6OQA - chains B and D of the 4 polymer chains in the assembly; structure by X-ray diffraction, 2.20 A resolution.

# Chain B
Name: Peptidyl-prolyl cis-trans isomerase FKBP1A
Notes: EC 5.2.1.8
UniProt: P62942 (FKB1A_HUMAN); numbering as in UniProt (aligned over 1-108)
Amino-acid sequence (108 residues; each row starts with the number of its first residue):
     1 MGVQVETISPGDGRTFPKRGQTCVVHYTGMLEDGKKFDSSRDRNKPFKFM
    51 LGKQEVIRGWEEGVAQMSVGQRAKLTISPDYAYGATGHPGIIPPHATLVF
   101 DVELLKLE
Not modelled in the structure: 1
Small-molecule neighbours:
  - 60Z ((3R,4E,7E,10R,11S,12R,13S,16R,17R,24aS)-11,17-dihydroxy-10,12,16-trimethyl-3-[(2R)-1-phenylbutan-2-yl]-6,9,10,11,12,13,14,15,16,17,22,23,24,24a-tetradecahydro-3H-13,17-epoxypyrido[2,1-c][1,4]oxazacyclohenicosine-1,18,19(21H)-trione): Tyr27, Phe37, Asp38, Arg43, Phe47, Gln54, Glu55, Val56, Ile57, Trp60, Tyr83, His88, Ile91, Ile92, Phe100
  - PE8 (3,6,9,12,15,18,21-heptaoxatricosane-1,23-diol): Pro79, Asp80, Ala82, Tyr83, Gly84, Thr86, Gly87, His88
Curated features (UniProtKB/Swiss-Prot):
  - modified residue: Lys53 (N6-acetyllysine)

# Chain D
Name: Centrosome-associated protein CEP250
Organism: Homo sapiens
UniProt: Q9BV73 (CP250_HUMAN), isoform Q9BV73-2; residues 2134-2231 here correspond to UniProt positions 2078-2175 (UniProt number = residue number - 56)
Amino-acid sequence (98 residues; each row starts with the number of its first residue):
  2134 MEEQSLKLDSLEPRLQRELERLQAALRQTEAREIEWREKAQDLALSLAQT
  2184 KASVSSLQEVAMFLQASVLERDSEQQRLQDELELTRRALEKERLHSPG
Not modelled in the structure: 2134-2145, 2229-2231
Ion coordination: Mg2+: Gln2209, Gln2212 (together with triethylene glycol)
Small-molecule neighbours:
  - 60Z ((3R,4E,7E,10R,11S,12R,13S,16R,17R,24aS)-11,17-dihydroxy-10,12,16-trimethyl-3-[(2R)-1-phenylbutan-2-yl]-6,9,10,11,12,13,14,15,16,17,22,23,24,24a-tetradecahydro-3H-13,17-epoxypyrido[2,1-c][1,4]oxazacyclohenicosine-1,18,19(21H)-trione), molecule 1: Leu2190, Val2193, Phe2196, Leu2197
  - 60Z, molecule 2: Gln2191, Ala2194, Met2195, Gln2198
  - PE8 (3,6,9,12,15,18,21-heptaoxatricosane-1,23-diol), molecule 1: Glu2192, Met2195, Phe2196, Ala2199
  - PE8, molecule 2: Glu2192, Val2193, Phe2196
From the paper describing this entry:
  - binding site for 60Z: Leu2190, Gln2191, Val2193, Ala2194, Met2195, Phe2196, Leu2197, Gln2198

# Interface between chain B and chain D
Residue-residue contacts (10; chain B residue first):
  Lys53(B) - Arg2204(D)  hydrogen bond (backbone-side chain)
  Glu55(B) - Arg2204(D)
  His88(B) - Ser2189(D)
  Pro89(B) - Ala2185(D)
  Pro89(B) - Ser2186(D)  hydrogen bond (backbone-backbone)
  Pro89(B) - Ser2189(D)  hydrogen bond (backbone-side chain)
  Gly90(B) - Gln2182(D)
  Gly90(B) - Ala2185(D)
  Gly90(B) - Ser2186(D)
  Ile91(B) - Ser2186(D)
Also at the interface, not in a pair above, chain D (7 interface residues in all): Leu2190, Val2193

# Summary
Chain B and chain D form an interface of 6 and 7 residues respectively, with 3 hydrogen bonds. Among the polar
pairs are Lys53(B)-Arg2204(D), Pro89(B)-Ser2189(D) and Pro89(B)-Ser2186(D). The paper reports a binding site
for 60Z at Leu2190(D), Gln2191(D) and Val2193(D) among others.
Here chain B is Peptidyl-prolyl cis-trans isomerase FKBP1A and chain D is Centrosome-associated protein CEP250
(Homo sapiens). Entry 6OQA (Crystal structure of CEP250 bound to FKBP12 in the presence of FK506-like novel
natural product) was determined by X-ray diffraction.
